PDB entry 3AKZ | X-ray diffraction, 2.90 A resolution | chains B and F

Chain B:
Molecule: Glutamyl-tRNA synthetase 2
Organism: Thermotoga maritima
Notes: EC 6.1.1.17
UniProt: Q9X2I8 (SYE2_THEMA); residues 1-487 here = UniProt positions 1-487
Sequence (487 residues; row label = number of the first residue in the row):
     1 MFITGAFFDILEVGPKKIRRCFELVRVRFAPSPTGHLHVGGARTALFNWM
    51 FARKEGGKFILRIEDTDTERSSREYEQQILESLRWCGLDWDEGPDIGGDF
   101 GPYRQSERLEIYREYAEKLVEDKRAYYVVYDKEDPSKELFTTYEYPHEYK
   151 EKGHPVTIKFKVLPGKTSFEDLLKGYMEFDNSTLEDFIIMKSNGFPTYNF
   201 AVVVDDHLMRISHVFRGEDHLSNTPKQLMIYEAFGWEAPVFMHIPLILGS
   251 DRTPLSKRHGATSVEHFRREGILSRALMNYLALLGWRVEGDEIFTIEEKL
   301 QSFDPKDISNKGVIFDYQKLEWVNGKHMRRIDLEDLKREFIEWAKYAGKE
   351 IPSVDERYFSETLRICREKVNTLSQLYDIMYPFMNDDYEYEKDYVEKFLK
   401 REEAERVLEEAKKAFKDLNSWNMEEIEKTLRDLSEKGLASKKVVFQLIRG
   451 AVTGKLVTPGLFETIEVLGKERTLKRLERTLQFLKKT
Not modelled in the structure: 1-23, 487
Residues lining bound ligands: o5'-(L-glutamyl-sulfamoyl)-adenosine (GSU): Arg28, Phe29, Ala30, Pro31, Ser32, His38, Gly40, Gly41, Thr44, Glu64, Tyr198, Val202, Arg216, Gly217, Glu218, Asp219, His220, Leu246, Ile247, Pro254, Leu255
Curated features (UniProtKB/Swiss-Prot):
  - motif: Pro31 to Gly41 ('HIGH' region), Pro254 to Arg258 ('KMSKS' region)
  - binding site (ATP): Lys257

Chain F:
Molecule: tRNAGln
Sequence (74 nucleotides; numbered 1 to 76; 2 numbers in that range are skipped by the numbering (no residue carries them; nothing is unmodelled there); the number before each row is that of its first residue):
     1 UGGGAGGUCGUCUAAC
    18 GGUAGGACGGCGGACUCUGGAUCCGCUGG
    48 UGGAGGUUCGAGUCCUCCCCUCCCAGCCA

Chain B / chain F interface:
Contacting residue pairs - 96 pairs, chain B then chain F:
  Ser32(B) - A76(F)  hydrogen bond to the phosphate
  Glu64(B) - A76(F)  phosphate contact
  Thr66(B) - A76(F)  hydrogen bond to the phosphate
  Asp67(B) - C75(F)  hydrogen bond to the sugar
  Asp67(B) - A76(F)  hydrogen bond to the phosphate
  Glu69(B) - C75(F)  phosphate contact
  Arg70(B) - C75(F)  hydrogen bond to the sugar
  Arg70(B) - A76(F)  sugar contact
  Tyr130(B) - C74(F)  base contact
  Pro155(B) - C74(F)  base contact
  Thr157(B) - C74(F)  base contact
  Lys174(B) - A5(F)  hydrogen bond to the sugar
  Lys174(B) - G6(F)  sugar contact
  Met177(B) - G4(F)  phosphate contact
  Met177(B) - A5(F)  phosphate contact
  Phe179(B) - G3(F)  sugar contact
  Phe179(B) - G4(F)  sugar contact
  Thr183(B) - G3(F)  sugar contact
  Ile188(B) - C74(F)  base contact
  Lys191(B) - C74(F)  hydrogen bond to the phosphate
  Lys191(B) - C75(F)  salt bridge to the phosphate
  Lys191(B) - A76(F)  salt bridge to the phosphate
  Ser192(B) - C74(F)  hydrogen bond to the base
  Thr197(B) - A76(F)  phosphate contact
  Tyr198(B) - A76(F)  stacking on the base
  Asn199(B) - A76(F)  hydrogen bond to the base
  Glu218(B) - A5(F)  sugar contact
  Asp219(B) - C70(F)  hydrogen bond to the sugar
  Asp219(B) - C71(F)  sugar contact
  Asp219(B) - A76(F)  base contact
  His220(B) - A76(F)  base contact
  Leu221(B) - A5(F)  sugar contact
  Ser222(B) - G3(F)  hydrogen bond to the base
  Ser222(B) - C70(F)  hydrogen bond to the base
  Ser222(B) - C71(F)  sugar contact
  Asn223(B) - C71(F)  sugar contact
  Asn223(B) - A76(F)  hydrogen bond to the base
  Lys226(B) - C71(F)  hydrogen bond to the sugar
  Lys226(B) - A72(F)  phosphate contact
  Arg252(B) - U68(F)  sugar contact
  Arg252(B) - C69(F)  sugar contact
  Thr253(B) - C69(F)  phosphate contact
  Pro254(B) - C69(F)  phosphate contact
  Pro254(B) - C70(F)  phosphate contact
  Leu283(B) - C12(F)  sugar contact
  Leu284(B) - C12(F)  hydrogen bond to the sugar
  Leu284(B) - U13(F)  phosphate contact
  Arg287(B) - C12(F)  hydrogen bond to the sugar
  Arg287(B) - U13(F)  hydrogen bond to the phosphate
  Arg287(B) - A14(F)  phosphate contact
  Glu292(B) - A24(F)  hydrogen bond to the sugar
  Ser309(B) - U13(F)  hydrogen bond to the phosphate
  Asn310(B) - G6(F)  hydrogen bond to the phosphate
  Asn310(B) - G7(F)  hydrogen bond to the phosphate
  Lys311(B) - G6(F)  sugar contact
  Lys311(B) - G7(F)  phosphate contact
  Lys311(B) - U8(F)  salt bridge to the phosphate
  Lys311(B) - U13(F)  phosphate contact
  Gly312(B) - C12(F)  phosphate contact
  Val313(B) - C12(F)  phosphate contact
  Val313(B) - U13(F)  phosphate contact
  Ile314(B) - U11(F)  phosphate contact
  Ile314(B) - C12(F)  hydrogen bond to the phosphate
  Gln318(B) - C25(F)  sugar contact
  Gln318(B) - G26(F)  hydrogen bond to the sugar
  Lys319(B) - C25(F)  sugar contact
  Trp322(B) - C25(F)  phosphate contact
  Trp322(B) - G26(F)  phosphate contact
  Lys326(B) - U39(F)  salt bridge to the phosphate
  Arg329(B) - A38(F)  hydrogen bond to the phosphate
  Arg329(B) - U39(F)  salt bridge to the phosphate
  Glu368(B) - A38(F)  hydrogen bond to the sugar
  Lys369(B) - U35(F)  base contact
  Lys369(B) - G36(F)  base contact
  Lys369(B) - G37(F)  hydrogen bond to the sugar
  Lys369(B) - A38(F)  sugar contact
  Asn371(B) - G37(F)  hydrogen bond to the sugar
  Asn371(B) - A38(F)  hydrogen bond to the phosphate
  Arg431(B) - U33(F)  base contact
  Lys441(B) - U33(F)  sugar contact
  Lys441(B) - C34(F)  phosphate contact
  Lys442(B) - U35(F)  sugar contact
  Phe445(B) - C34(F)  sugar contact
  Gln446(B) - U35(F)  sugar contact
  Arg449(B) - C34(F)  hydrogen bond to the base
  Arg449(B) - U35(F)  hydrogen bond to the sugar
  Leu456(B) - U35(F)  hydrogen bond to the sugar
  Val457(B) - U35(F)  base contact
  Val457(B) - G36(F)  sugar contact
  Val457(B) - G37(F)  base contact
  Thr458(B) - U35(F)  hydrogen bond to the base
  Pro459(B) - U35(F)  base contact
  Gly460(B) - C34(F)  base contact
  Gly460(B) - U35(F)  base contact
  Leu461(B) - C34(F)  base contact
  Phe462(B) - C34(F)  base contact
Also at the interface, not in a pair above, chain B (65 interface residues in all): Pro31, Pro196, Asp251, Gly285, Asp316
Also at the interface, not in a pair above, chain F (30 interface residues in all): G2, G73

In short:
Chain B and chain F form an interface of 65 and 30 residues respectively, with 32 hydrogen bonds, 5 salt
bridges and 1 aromatic stacking contact. Among the polar pairs are Ser192(B)-C74(F), Asn199(B)-A76(F) and
Ser222(B)-G3(F). Ligands of chain B: o5'-(L-glutamyl-sulfamoyl)-adenosine.
Here chain B is Glutamyl-tRNA synthetase 2 (Thermotoga maritima) and chain F is tRNAGln. Entry 3AKZ (Crystal
structure of Thermotoga maritima nondiscriminating glutamyl-tRNA synthetase in complex with tRNAGln and a
glutamyl-AMP analog) was determined by X-ray diffraction (same publication as 3AL0).
